5Z0K - chains A and B; structure by X-ray diffraction, 1.28 A resolution.

[Chain A]
Name: Tyrosinase
From: Streptomyces castaneoglobisporus
Notes: EC 1.14.18.1
UniProtKB: Q83WS2 (Q83WS2_9ACTN); residue numbers follow UniProt; this construct covers 1-273
Amino-acid sequence (281 residues; row label = number of the first residue in the row):
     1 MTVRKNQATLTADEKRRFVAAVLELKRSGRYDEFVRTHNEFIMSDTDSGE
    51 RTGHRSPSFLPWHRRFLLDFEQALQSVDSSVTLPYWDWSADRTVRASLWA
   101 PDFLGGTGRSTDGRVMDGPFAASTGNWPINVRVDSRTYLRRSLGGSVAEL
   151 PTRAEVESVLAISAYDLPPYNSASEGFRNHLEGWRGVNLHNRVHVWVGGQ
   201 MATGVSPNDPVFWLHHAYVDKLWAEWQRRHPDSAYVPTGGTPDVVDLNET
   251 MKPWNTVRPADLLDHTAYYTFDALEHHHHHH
Disordered / not traced: 1, 278-281
Sequence notes: conflict Ser-123 (Phe in Q83WS2); expression tag (274-281)
Metal / ion sites: Cu ion site 1: His-38, His-54, His-63 (together with peroxide ion) (shared with Tyr-98(B) of chain B); Cu ion site 2: His-190, His-194, His-216 (together with peroxide ion); Cu ion site 3 near His-277 (its only coordinating residue here)
Small-molecule neighbours: peroxide ion: His-38, Ile-42, His-54, Phe-59, Trp-62, His-63, His-190, His-194, Ser-206, Phe-212, His-215, His-216

[Chain B]
Name: MelC
From: Streptomyces castaneoglobisporus
UniProtKB: Q83WS1 (Q83WS1_9ACTN); residues 1-126 here = UniProt positions 1-126
Amino-acid sequence (134 residues; each row starts with the number of its first residue):
     1 MPEITRRRALTAAAAVAATASAAVTLAAPAASAAGHHEPAAPESFDEVYK
    51 GRRIQGRPAGGGAHHHEHGGGYEVFVDGVQLHVMRNADGSWISVVSHYDP
   101 VPTPRAAARAAVDELQGAPLLPFPANLEHHHHHH
Disordered / not traced: 1-38, 60-70, 124-134
Sequence notes: expression tag (127-134)
Modified positions: Tyr-98 (3,4-dihydroxyphenylalanine; DAH)
Metal / ion sites: Cu ion site 1: His-82, Met-84, His-97; Cu ion site 2: Tyr-98 (together with peroxide ion) (shared with His-38(A), His-54(A), His-63(A) of chain A)

[Interface between chain A and chain B]
Pairs across the interface (53; chain A residue first):
  His-38(A) / Tyr-98(B)
  Asn-39(A) / Val-94(B)
  Ile-42(A) / Met-84(B)
  Ile-42(A) / His-97(B)  hydrogen bond (backbone-side chain)
  Ile-42(A) / Tyr-98(B)
  Met-43(A) / His-82(B)
  Met-43(A) / Met-84(B)
  Asp-45(A) / Met-84(B)
  Asp-47(A) / Asn-86(B)
  Asp-47(A) / Ala-87(B)  hydrogen bond (side chain-backbone)
  His-54(A) / Tyr-98(B)
  Arg-55(A) / Met-84(B)
  Arg-55(A) / Asn-86(B)  hydrogen bond
  Arg-55(A) / Ile-92(B)
  Asp-112(A) / Gln-116(B)
  Arg-132(A) / Leu-121(B)
  Val-133(A) / Val-94(B)  hydrophobic
  Val-133(A) / Leu-120(B)
  Val-133(A) / Leu-121(B)  hydrogen bond (backbone-backbone)
  Asp-134(A) / Glu-114(B)
  Asp-134(A) / Leu-115(B)
  Asp-134(A) / Ala-118(B)
  Asp-134(A) / Pro-119(B)
  Asp-134(A) / Leu-121(B)
  Ser-135(A) / Ala-118(B)
  Ser-135(A) / Pro-119(B)  hydrogen bond (side chain-backbone)
  Arg-136(A) / Glu-114(B)  salt bridge
  Arg-136(A) / Leu-115(B)  hydrogen bond (side chain-backbone)
  Arg-136(A) / Gln-116(B)  hydrogen bond
  Arg-136(A) / Ala-118(B)
  Arg-140(A) / Glu-114(B)  salt bridge
  Ser-172(A) / Asn-86(B)
  Ser-172(A) / Ala-87(B)
  Ala-173(A) / Ala-87(B)  hydrophobic
  Trp-184(A) / Asn-86(B)
  Trp-184(A) / Ile-92(B)  hydrophobic
  Trp-184(A) / His-97(B)
  Arg-185(A) / Asp-88(B)  salt bridge
  His-190(A) / Tyr-98(B)
  Asn-191(A) / Tyr-98(B)
  His-194(A) / Tyr-98(B)
  Val-195(A) / Tyr-98(B)
  Val-195(A) / Asp-99(B)
  Met-201(A) / Tyr-98(B)
  Ala-202(A) / Val-95(B)
  Ala-202(A) / Ser-96(B)
  Ala-202(A) / His-97(B)  hydrogen bond (backbone-backbone)
  Ala-202(A) / Tyr-98(B)
  Thr-203(A) / Val-94(B)
  Thr-203(A) / Val-95(B)
  Thr-203(A) / Tyr-98(B)
  Gly-204(A) / Val-94(B)  hydrogen bond (backbone-backbone)
  Ser-206(A) / Tyr-98(B)
Also at the interface, not in a pair above, chain A (34 interface residues in all): Thr-46, Ser-110, Thr-111, Gly-113, Asn-171, Gly-199
Also at the interface, not in a pair above, chain B (20 interface residues in all): Pro-100

[Overview]
Chain A and chain B form an interface of 34 and 20 residues respectively; the contacts include 9 hydrogen
bonds and 3 salt bridges. Among the polar pairs are Arg-136(A)/Glu-114(B), Arg-140(A)/Glu-114(B) and
Arg-185(A)/Asp-88(B). Ligands of chain A: peroxide ion.
Here chain A is Tyrosinase and chain B is MelC, both from Streptomyces castaneoglobisporus. Entry 5Z0K
(Crystal structure of copper-bound tyrosinase from Streptomyces castaneoglobisporus in complex with the caddie
protein obtained by ...) was determined by X-ray diffraction.
